Entry 4PHP (X-ray diffraction, 2.60 A resolution); this record covers chains D and A of the 4 polymer chains in the assembly.

[Chain D]
Molecule: 5-nt DNA strand
Sequence (5 nucleotides; numbered 1 to 5; the number before each row is that of its first residue):
     1 GTCGG
Ion coordination: Na+: DC3 (shared with Lys-60(A), Leu-62(A), Val-65(A) of chain A)

[Chain A]
Protein: DNA polymerase beta
From: Homo sapiens
Notes: EC 2.7.7.7, 4.2.99.-
UniProtKB: P06746 (DPOLB_HUMAN); residues 10-335 here = UniProt positions 10-335
Amino-acid sequence (326 residues; each row starts with the number of its first residue):
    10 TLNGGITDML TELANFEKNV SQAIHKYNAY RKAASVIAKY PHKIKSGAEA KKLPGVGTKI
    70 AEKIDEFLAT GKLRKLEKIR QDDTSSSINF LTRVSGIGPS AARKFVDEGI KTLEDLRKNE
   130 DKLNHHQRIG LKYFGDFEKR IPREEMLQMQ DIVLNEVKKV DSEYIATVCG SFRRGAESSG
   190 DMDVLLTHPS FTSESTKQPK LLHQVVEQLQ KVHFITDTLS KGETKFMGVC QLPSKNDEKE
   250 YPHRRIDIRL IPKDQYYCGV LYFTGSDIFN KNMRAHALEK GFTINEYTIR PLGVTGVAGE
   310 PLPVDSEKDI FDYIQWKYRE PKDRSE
Ion coordination: Na+ site 1: Lys-60, Leu-62, Val-65 (shared with DC3(D) of chain D); Na+ site 2: Thr-101, Val-103, Ile-106 (shared with 1 residue of chain P); Mn2+ site 1: Asp-190, Asp-192, Asp-256 (together with XG4) (shared with 1 residue of chain P); Mn2+ site 2: Asp-190, Asp-192 (together with XG4)
Ligand contacts: XG4 (2'-deoxy-5'-O-[(R)-hydroxy{[(R)-hydroxy(phosphonooxy)phosphoryl]amino}phosphoryl]guanosine): Arg-149, Gly-179, Ser-180, Arg-183, Ser-188, Gly-189, Asp-190, Asp-192, Asp-256, Tyr-271, Phe-272, Thr-273, Gly-274, Ser-275, Asp-276, Asn-279, Arg-283

[Chain D / chain A interface]
Pairs across the interface (16; chain D residue first):
  DG1(D) with Lys-35(A), salt bridge to the phosphate; Ala-38(A), sugar contact; Tyr-39(A), sugar contact; Lys-68(A), salt bridge to the phosphate; Ile-69(A), phosphate contact; Lys-72(A), salt bridge to the phosphate
  DT2(D) with Gly-64(A), sugar contact; Val-65(A), phosphate contact; Gly-66(A), hydrogen bond to the phosphate; Thr-67(A), hydrogen bond to the phosphate; Lys-68(A), hydrogen bond to the phosphate; Ile-69(A), hydrogen bond to the phosphate
  DC3(D) with Leu-62(A), phosphate contact; Gly-64(A), hydrogen bond to the phosphate; Val-65(A), hydrogen bond to the phosphate; Gly-66(A), phosphate contact
Interface residues without a listed pair, chain D (4 interface residues in all): DG4
Interface residues without a listed pair, chain A (15 interface residues in all): Glu-26, His-34, Pro-63, Glu-288

[Summary]
4 residues of chain D and 15 residues of chain A are in contact, with 6 hydrogen bonds and 3 salt bridges.
Among the polar pairs are DT2(D)/Gly-66(A), DT2(D)/Thr-67(A) and DT2(D)/Lys-68(A). Ligands of chain A:
compound XG4. Thr-101(A), Val-103(A) and Ile-106(A) coordinate Na+ site 2.
Here chain D is a 5-nt DNA strand and chain A is DNA polymerase beta (Homo sapiens). Entry 4PHP (Structure of
human DNA polymerase beta complexed with T in the template base paired with incoming ...) was determined by
X-ray diffraction.
